7YFL - chains A and B of the 4 polymer chains in the assembly; structure by electron microscopy, 3.90 A resolution.

# Chain A
Molecule: Glutamate receptor ionotropic, NMDA 1
Organism: Homo sapiens
Reference sequence: Q05586 (NMDZ1_HUMAN); residue numbers follow UniProt; this construct covers 1-847
Chain sequence (847 residues; row label = number of the first residue in the row):
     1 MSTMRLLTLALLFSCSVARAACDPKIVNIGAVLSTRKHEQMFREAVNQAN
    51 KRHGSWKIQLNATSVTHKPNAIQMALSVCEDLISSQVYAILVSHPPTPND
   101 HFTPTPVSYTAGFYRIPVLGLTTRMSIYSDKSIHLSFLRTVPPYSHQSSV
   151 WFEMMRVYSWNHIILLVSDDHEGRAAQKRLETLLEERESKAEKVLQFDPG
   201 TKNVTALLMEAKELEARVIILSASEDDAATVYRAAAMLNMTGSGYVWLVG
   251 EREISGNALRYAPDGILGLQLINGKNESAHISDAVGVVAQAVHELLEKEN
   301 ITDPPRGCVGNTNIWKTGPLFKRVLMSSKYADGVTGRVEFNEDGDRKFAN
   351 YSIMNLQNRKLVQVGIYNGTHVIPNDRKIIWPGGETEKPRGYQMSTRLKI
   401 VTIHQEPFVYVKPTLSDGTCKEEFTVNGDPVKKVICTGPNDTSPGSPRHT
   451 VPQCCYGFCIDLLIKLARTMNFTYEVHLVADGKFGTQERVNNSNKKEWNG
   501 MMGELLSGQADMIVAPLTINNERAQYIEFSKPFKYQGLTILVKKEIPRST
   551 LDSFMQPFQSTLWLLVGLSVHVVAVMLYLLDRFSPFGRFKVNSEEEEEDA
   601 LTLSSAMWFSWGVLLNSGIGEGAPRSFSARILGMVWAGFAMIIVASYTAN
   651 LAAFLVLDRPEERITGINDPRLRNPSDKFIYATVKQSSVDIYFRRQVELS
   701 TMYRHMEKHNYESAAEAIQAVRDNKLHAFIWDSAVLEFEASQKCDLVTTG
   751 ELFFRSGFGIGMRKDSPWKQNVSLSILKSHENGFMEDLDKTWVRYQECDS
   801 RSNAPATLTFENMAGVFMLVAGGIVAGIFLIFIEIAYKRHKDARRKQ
Disordered / not traced: 1-31, 53-54, 267-268, 275, 297-299, 354, 373-378, 383-387, 443-445, 492-494, 548, 582-602, 620-627, 659, 797-847
Disulfides: C79-C308, C420-C454, C436-C455
Glycans and other covalent adducts: N-acetylglucosamine (NAG) linked to N61, N203, N368, N440, N471, N771
Ligand contacts: glycine (GLY): F484, P516, L517, T518, R523, Q536, S687, S688, W731, D732, F758
UniProt features mapped onto this chain:
  - region: L603 to P624 (Pore-forming)
  - binding site (glycine): P516, T518, R523, S688, D732
  - glycosylation (N-linked (GlcNAc...) asparagine): N61, N203, N239, N276, N300, N350, N368, N440, N471, N491, N674, N771
  - natural variant: R217 (R217W: In NDHMSR), D227 (D227H: In NDHMSR; uncertain significance), R306 (R306Q: Found in a patient with schizophrenia; uncertain significance), D552 (D552E: In NDHMSD), P557 (P557R: In NDHMSD), S560 (S560SS: In NDHMSD), G618 (G618R: In NDHMSD), G620 (G620R: In NDHMSD), A637 (A637S: In NDHMSD; uncertain significance; A637V: In NDHMSD; uncertain significance), G638 (G638A: In NDHMSD; G638V: In NDHMSD), M641 (M641I: In NDHMSD; M641L: In NDHMSD; M641V: In NDHMSD), I642 (I642T: In NDHMSD; uncertain significance), 14 further natural variant entries in UniProt
  - mutagenesis: I642 (I642L: Slight decrease in glutamate and glycine agonist potency; mutant channels are activated at 2-fold higher glutamate and glycine concentrations), V644 (V644M: Increase in glutamate and glycine agonist potency; mutant channels are activated lower glutamate and glycine concentrations), A653 (A653G: Increase in glutamate and glycine agonist potency; mutant channels are activated lower glutamate and glycine concentrations), M813 (M813V: Slight decrease in glycine agonist potency; no effect on glutamate agonist potency)

# Chain B
Molecule: Glutamate receptor ionotropic, NMDA 2D
Organism: Homo sapiens
Reference sequence: O15399 (NMDE4_HUMAN); residue numbers follow UniProt; this construct covers 1-879
Chain sequence (891 residues; each row starts with the number of its first residue):
     1 MRGAGGPRGPRGPAKMLLLLALACASPFPEEAPGPGGAGGPGGGLGGARP
    51 LNVALVFSGPAYAAEAARLGPAVAAAVRSPGLDVRPVALVLNGSDPRSLV
   101 LQLCDLLSGLRVHGVVFEDDSRAPAVAPILDFLSAQTSLPIVAVHGGAAL
   151 VLTPKEKGSTFLQLGSSTEQQLQVIFEVLEEYDWTSFVAVTTRAPGHRAF
   201 LSYIEVLTDGSLVGWEHRGALTLDPGAGEAVLSAQLRSVSAQIRLLFCAR
   251 EEAEPVFRAAEEAGLTGSGYVWFMVGPQLAGGGGSGAPGEPPLLPGGAPL
   301 PAGLFAVRSAGWRDDLARRVAAGVAVVARGAQALLRDYGFLPELGHDCRA
   351 QNRTHRGESLHRYFMNITWDNRDYSFNEDGFLVNPSLVVISLTRDRTWEV
   401 VGSWEQQTLRLKYPLWSRYGRFLQPVDDTQHLTVATLEERPFVIVEPADP
   451 ISGTCIRDSVPCRSQLNRTHSPPPDAPRPEKRCCKGFCIDILKRLAHTIG
   501 FSYDLYLVTNGKHGKKIDGVWNGMIGEVFYQRADMAIGSLTINEERSEIV
   551 DFSVPFVETGISVMVARSNGTVSPSAFLEPYSPAVWVMMFVMCLTVVAVT
   601 VFIFEYLSPVGYNRSLATGKRPGGSTFTIGKSIWLLWALVFNNSVPVENP
   651 RGTTSKIMVLVWAFFAVIFLASYTANLAAFMIQEEYVDTVSGLSDRKFQR
   701 PQEQYPPLKFGTVPNGSTEKNIRSNYPDMHSYMVRYNQPRVEEALTQLKA
   751 GKLDAFIYDAAVLNYMARKDEGCKLVTIGSGKVFATTGYGIALHKGSRWK
   801 RPIDLALLQFLGDDEIEMLERLWLSGICHNDKIEVMSSKLDIDNMAGVFY
   851 MLLVAMGLSLLVFAWEHLVYWRLRHCLGPAASAWSHPQFEK
Disordered / not traced: 1-62, 123-124, 138, 146, 224-228, 280-297, 422-427, 468-477, 568-579, 594-633, 648-651, 683-686, 830-838, 854-891
Construct notes: expression tag (880-891)
Disulfides: C104-C348, C455-C483, C462-C484, C773-C828
Glycans and other covalent adducts: N-acetylglucosamine (NAG) linked to N715
Ligand contacts: glutamic acid (GLU): H513, S539, T541, R546, V713, G716, S717, T718, Y758, D759, Y789
UniProt features mapped onto this chain:
  - region: K631 to P650 (Pore-forming)
  - binding site (L-glutamate): S539, T541, R546, S717, T718, D759
  - site: N642 (Functional determinant of NMDA receptors)
  - glycosylation (N-linked (GlcNAc...) asparagine): N92, N352, N366, N384, N467, N569
  - natural variant: P140 (P140S: In a breast cancer sample), G286 (G286R: In a breast cancer sample), L466 (L466V: Found in a patient with schizophrenia; uncertain significance), E527 (E527G: In a breast cancer sample), M592 (M592L: Found in a patient with autism spectrum disorder; uncertain significance), V667 (V667I: In DEE46), M733 (M733V: Found in a patient with schizophrenia; uncertain significance), R872 (R872H: Found in a patient with schizophrenia; uncertain significance)
  - mutagenesis: P580 (P580R: Changed glutamate-gated calcium ion channel activity characterized by increased glutamate and glycine potency), M845 (M845V: Increased glutamate and glycine agonist potency)

# How chain A and chain B interact
Contacting residue pairs (30):
  N70(A) - R349(B)
  P106(A) - F132(B)  hydrophobic
  Y109(A) - P128(B)
  Y109(A) - F132(B)  hydrophobic
  F113(A) - R97(B)
  S132(A) - T153(B)
  I133(A) - T153(B)
  I133(A) - P154(B)
  V309(A) - D95(B)
  G310(A) - S94(B)
  G310(A) - D95(B)
  T312(A) - S121(B)
  Q559(A) - D841(B)  hydrogen bond
  T561(A) - D841(B)  hydrogen bond
  L562(A) - N844(B)
  S617(A) - V645(B)
  I631(A) - W637(B)  hydrophobic
  V635(A) - W637(B)
  M641(A) - V645(B)  hydrophobic
  I642(A) - N643(B)
  I643(A) - M851(B)  hydrophobic
  N650(A) - Y673(B)  hydrogen bond
  A653(A) - L677(B)  hydrophobic
  F654(A) - K839(B)
  P670(A) - S825(B)
  P670(A) - G826(B)
  R673(A) - L822(B)
  V697(A) - R457(B)
  T701(A) - I456(B)
  T701(A) - K485(B)
Other interface residues (no listed pair), chain A (33 interface residues in all): A71, G112, K131, R489, N616, A649, S700, R704
Other interface residues (no listed pair), chain B (34 interface residues in all): P96, A125, I129, D131, P195, S211, E446, D458, I827, L840

# Summary
33 residues of chain A and 34 residues of chain B are in contact; the contacts include 3 hydrogen bonds. Polar
pairs include Q559(A)-D841(B), T561(A)-D841(B) and N650(A)-Y673(B). Bound to chain A: glycine. Chain B binds
glutamic acid.
Here chain A is Glutamate receptor ionotropic, NMDA 1 and chain B is Glutamate receptor ionotropic, NMDA 2D,
both from Homo sapiens. Entry 7YFL (Structure of GluN1a-GluN2D NMDA receptor in complex with agonists glycine
and glutamate) was determined by electron microscopy (same publication as 7YFF, 7YFG, 7YFH, 7YFI, 7YFM, 7YFO,
7YFR and 8HDK).
